PDB entry 3PRJ | X-ray diffraction, 3.10 A resolution | chains A and E of the 6 polymer chains in the assembly

# Chain A (and E)
Molecule: UDP-glucose 6-dehydrogenase
Organism: Homo sapiens
Notes: EC 1.1.1.22; chain E of this document is another copy of the same molecule, construct and numbering; everything in this record applies to it too
Reference sequence: O60701 (UGDH_HUMAN); residue numbers follow UniProt; this construct covers 1-494
Amino-acid sequence (494 residues; row label = number of the first residue in the row):
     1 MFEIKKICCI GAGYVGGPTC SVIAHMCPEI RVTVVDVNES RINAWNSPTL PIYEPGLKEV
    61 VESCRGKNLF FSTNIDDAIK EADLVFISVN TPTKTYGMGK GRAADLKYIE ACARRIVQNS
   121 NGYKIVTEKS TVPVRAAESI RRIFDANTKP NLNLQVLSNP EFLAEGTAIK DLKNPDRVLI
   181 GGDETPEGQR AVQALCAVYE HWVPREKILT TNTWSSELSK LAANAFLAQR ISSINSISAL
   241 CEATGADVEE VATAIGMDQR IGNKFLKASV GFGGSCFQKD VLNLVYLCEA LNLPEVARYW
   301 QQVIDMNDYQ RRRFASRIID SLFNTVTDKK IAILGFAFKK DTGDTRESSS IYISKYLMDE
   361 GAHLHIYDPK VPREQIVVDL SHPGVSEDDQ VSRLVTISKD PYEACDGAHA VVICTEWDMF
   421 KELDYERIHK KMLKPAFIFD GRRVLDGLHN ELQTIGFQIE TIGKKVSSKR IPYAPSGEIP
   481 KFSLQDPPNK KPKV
Unresolved in the structure: 382-388, 467-494
Ligand contacts:
  - NADH (NAI; 1,4-dihydronicotinamide adenine dinucleotide): Ile-10, Gly-11, Ala-12, Gly-13, Tyr-14, Val-15, Gly-16, Asp-36, Val-37, Asn-38, Arg-41, Ile-75, Ser-88, Val-89, Asn-90, Thr-91, Pro-92, Thr-93, Tyr-108, Ala-111, Cys-112, Ser-130, Thr-131, Val-132, Glu-165, Ser-275, Lys-279, Arg-346
  - uridine-5'-diphosphate-xylopyranose (UDX): Thr-131, Glu-161, Phe-162, Leu-163, Ala-164, Glu-165, Lys-220, Asn-224, Leu-227, Ile-231, Phe-265, Leu-266, Lys-267, Ser-269, Phe-272, Gly-273, Cys-276, Phe-277, Phe-338, Lys-339, Glu-416, Arg-442

# Interface between chain A and chain E
Contacting residue pairs (29; chain A residue first):
  Lys-94(A) / Asn-324(E)  hydrogen bond (side chain-backbone)
  Lys-94(A) / Glu-360(E)  salt bridge
  Tyr-96(A) / Thr-327(E)  hydrogen bond
  Tyr-96(A) / Asp-359(E)
  Tyr-96(A) / Glu-360(E)
  Tyr-96(A) / Gly-361(E)
  Gly-97(A) / Asp-359(E)  hydrogen bond (backbone-backbone)
  Gly-97(A) / Glu-360(E)
  Met-98(A) / Arg-312(E)
  Met-98(A) / Ser-316(E)
  Met-98(A) / Ile-319(E)  hydrophobic
  Met-98(A) / Asn-324(E)
  Met-98(A) / Glu-360(E)  hydrogen bond (backbone-side chain)
  Asp-105(A) / Thr-325(E)  hydrogen bond
  Asp-105(A) / Thr-327(E)
  Leu-106(A) / Phe-323(E)  hydrophobic
  Leu-106(A) / Thr-325(E)
  Lys-107(A) / Thr-325(E)
  Glu-110(A) / Phe-323(E)
  Glu-110(A) / Lys-329(E)  salt bridge
  Arg-114(A) / His-409(E)
  Arg-114(A) / Leu-433(E)
  Arg-114(A) / Lys-434(E)  hydrogen bond (side chain-backbone)
  Arg-114(A) / Pro-435(E)
  Ser-139(A) / Phe-323(E)
  Arg-142(A) / Phe-323(E)
  Arg-142(A) / Gln-458(E)
  Asn-147(A) / Lys-434(E)
  Tyr-286(A) / Asn-324(E)  hydrogen bond
Other interface residues (no listed pair), chain A (17 interface residues in all): Gly-99, Ala-103, Arg-135, Ala-146
Other interface residues (no listed pair), chain E (18 interface residues in all): Ala-315, Asp-320

# Summary
The interface between chain A and chain E involves 17 residues on one side and 18 on the other; the contacts
include 7 hydrogen bonds and 2 salt bridges. Polar contacts include Lys-94(A)/Glu-360(E),
Glu-110(A)/Lys-329(E) and Lys-94(A)/Asn-324(E). Bound to chain A: NADH and
uridine-5'-diphosphate-xylopyranose.
Chain A and chain E are both UDP-glucose 6-dehydrogenase (Homo sapiens); the structure, Role of Packing
Defects in the Evolution of Allostery and Induced Fit in Human UDP-Glucose Dehydrogenase, was determined by
X-ray diffraction together with 3PTZ from the same study.
